2VLK - chains A and B of the 5 polymer chains in the assembly; structure by X-ray diffraction, 2.50 A resolution.

== Chain A ==
Protein: HLA class I histocompatibility antigen, a-2 alpha chain
Source organism: Homo sapiens
Notes: fragment: hla-a2, residues 25-300
Reference sequence: P01892 (1A02_HUMAN); residues 1-276 here correspond to UniProt positions 25-300 (UniProt number = residue number + 24)
Chain sequence (276 residues; numbered 1 to 276; the number before each row is that of its first residue):
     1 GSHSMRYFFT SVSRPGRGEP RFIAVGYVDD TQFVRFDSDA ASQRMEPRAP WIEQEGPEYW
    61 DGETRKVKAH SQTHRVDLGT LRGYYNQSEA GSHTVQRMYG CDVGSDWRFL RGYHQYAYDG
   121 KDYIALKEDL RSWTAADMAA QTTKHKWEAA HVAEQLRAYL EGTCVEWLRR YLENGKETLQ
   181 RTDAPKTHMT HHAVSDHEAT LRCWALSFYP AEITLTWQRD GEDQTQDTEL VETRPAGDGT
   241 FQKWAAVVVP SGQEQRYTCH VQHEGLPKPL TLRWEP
Cystine bridges: C101-C164, C203-C259

== Chain B ==
Protein: Beta-2-microglobulin
Source organism: Homo sapiens
Reference sequence: P61769 (B2MG_HUMAN); residues 1-99 here correspond to UniProt positions 21-119 (UniProt number = residue number + 20)
Chain sequence (100 residues; row label = number of the first residue in the row; numbering starts at 0):
     0 MIQRTPKIQV YSRHPAENGK SNFLNCYVSG FHPSDIEVDL LKNGERIEKV EHSDLSFSKD
    60 WSFYLLYYTE FTPTEKDEYA CRVNHVTLSQ PKIVKWDRDM
Cystine bridges: C25-C80
Curated features (UniProtKB/Swiss-Prot):
  - modified residue: Q2 (Pyrrolidone carboxylic acid)
  - glycosylation: I1 (N-linked (Glc) (glycation) isoleucine), K19 (N-linked (Glc) (glycation) lysine), K41 (N-linked (Glc) (glycation) lysine), K48 (N-linked (Glc) (glycation) lysine), K58 (N-linked (Glc) (glycation) lysine), K91 (N-linked (Glc) (glycation) lysine), K94 (N-linked (Glc) (glycation) lysine)

== Chain A / chain B interface ==
Contacting residue pairs - 51 pairs, chain A then chain B:
  F8(A) - F56(B)  hydrophobic
  F9(A) - F56(B)
  T10(A) - F56(B)
  T10(A) - F62(B)
  V12(A) - S33(B)
  I23(A) - L54(B)
  V25(A) - D53(B)
  V25(A) - L54(B)
  V25(A) - S55(B)
  Y27(A) - S55(B)
  Y27(A) - Y63(B)  hydrogen bond
  Q32(A) - D53(B)  hydrogen bond
  R35(A) - D53(B)  salt bridge
  R48(A) - D53(B)  salt bridge
  H93(A) - M0(B)
  Q96(A) - H31(B)
  Q96(A) - F56(B)
  Q96(A) - W60(B)  hydrogen bond (side chain-backbone)
  Q96(A) - F62(B)
  R97(A) - F56(B)
  Q115(A) - W60(B)
  Y116(A) - W60(B)
  A117(A) - W60(B)  hydrophobic
  D119(A) - M0(B)
  D119(A) - I1(B)
  D119(A) - H31(B)
  G120(A) - I1(B)
  G120(A) - H31(B)  hydrogen bond (backbone-side chain)
  D122(A) - W60(B)  hydrogen bond
  T190(A) - D98(B)
  H192(A) - D98(B)  hydrogen bond (side chain-backbone)
  R202(A) - M99(B)
  W204(A) - M99(B)
  V231(A) - Q8(B)
  E232(A) - Q8(B)  hydrogen bond (backbone-side chain)
  E232(A) - Y26(B)
  E232(A) - S28(B)  hydrogen bond
  T233(A) - Y26(B)
  R234(A) - Q8(B)  hydrogen bond
  R234(A) - Y10(B)
  R234(A) - Y26(B)
  P235(A) - Y10(B)  hydrogen bond (backbone-side chain)
  P235(A) - N24(B)
  P235(A) - Y26(B)
  P235(A) - L65(B)
  A236(A) - R12(B)  hydrogen bond (backbone-side chain)
  A236(A) - N24(B)  hydrogen bond (backbone-side chain)
  Q242(A) - Y10(B)
  Q242(A) - S11(B)
  Q242(A) - R12(B)
  W244(A) - M99(B)  hydrogen bond (side chain-backbone)
Other interface residues (no listed pair), chain A (37 interface residues in all): S92, T94, M98, K121, G237, D238
Other interface residues (no listed pair), chain B (24 interface residues in all): K6, H13, D59

== Overview ==
Chain A and chain B form an interface of 37 and 24 residues respectively; the contacts include 13 hydrogen
bonds and 2 salt bridges. Polar contacts include R35(A)-D53(B), R48(A)-D53(B) and Y27(A)-Y63(B).
Chain A is HLA class I histocompatibility antigen, a-2 alpha chain and chain B is Beta-2-microglobulin, both
from Homo sapiens; the structure, The Structural Dynamics and Energetics of an Immunodominant T-cell Receptor
are Programmed by its Vbeta Domain, was determined by X-ray diffraction, deposited together with 2VLJ, 2VLL,
2VLM and 2VLR.
